PDB entry 7MI5 | electron microscopy, 3.57 A resolution | chains C and D of the 8 polymer chains in the assembly

[Chain C (and D)]
Protein: CRISPR-associated exonuclease Cas4/endonuclease Cas1 fusion
Source organism: Geobacter sulfurreducens
Notes: EC 3.1.-.-, 3.1.12.1; chain D of this document is another copy of the same molecule, construct and numbering; everything in this record applies to it too
UniProtKB: Q74H36 (CS4F1_GEOSL); residue numbers follow UniProt; this construct covers 1-559
Sequence (559 residues; each row starts with the number of its first residue):
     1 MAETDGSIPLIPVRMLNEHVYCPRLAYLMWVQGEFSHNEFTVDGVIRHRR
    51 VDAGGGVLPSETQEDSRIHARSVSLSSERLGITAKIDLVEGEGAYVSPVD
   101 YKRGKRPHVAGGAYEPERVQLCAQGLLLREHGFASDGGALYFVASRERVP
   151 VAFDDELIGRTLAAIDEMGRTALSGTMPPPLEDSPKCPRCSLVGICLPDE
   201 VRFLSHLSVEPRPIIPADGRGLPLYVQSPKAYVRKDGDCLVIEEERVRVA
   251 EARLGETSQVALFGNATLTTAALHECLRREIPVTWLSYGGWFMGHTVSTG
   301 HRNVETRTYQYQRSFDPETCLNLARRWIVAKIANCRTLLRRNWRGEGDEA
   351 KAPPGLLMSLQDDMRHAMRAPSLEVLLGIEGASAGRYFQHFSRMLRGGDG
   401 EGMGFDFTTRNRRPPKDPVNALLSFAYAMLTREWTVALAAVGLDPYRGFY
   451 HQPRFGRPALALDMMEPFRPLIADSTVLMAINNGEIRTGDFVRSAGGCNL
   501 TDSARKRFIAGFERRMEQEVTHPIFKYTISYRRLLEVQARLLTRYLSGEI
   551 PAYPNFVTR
Unresolved in the structure: 1-196, 559 (chain D: 1-218, 559)
UniProt features mapped onto this chain:
  - binding site ([4Fe-4S] cluster): Cys22, Cys187, Cys190, Cys196
  - binding site (Mn(2+)): Asp87, Asp100, Glu380, His451, Glu466
What the authors report for this chain:
  - specificity-determining residues: Glu18
  - specificity-determining residues: Arg14, Leu25, Leu192 (by similarity / conservation)
  - mutagenesis - H48G, D100A: decreased catalytic activity
  - mutagenesis - S191A: decreased catalytic activity on Gsu-PAM
  - mutagenesis - E18Y: abolished catalytic activity on both PAMs

[How chain C and chain D interact]
Residue-residue contacts (33; chain C residue first):
  Gly264(C) - His274(D)
  Asn265(C) - Thr270(D)  hydrogen bond
  Ala266(C) - Thr270(D)
  Thr270(C) - Ala266(D)  hydrogen bond (side chain-backbone)
  Thr270(C) - Trp285(D)
  Leu273(C) - Trp285(D)  hydrophobic
  His274(C) - Met293(D)
  Leu277(C) - Met293(D)
  Trp285(C) - Thr296(D)
  Phe292(C) - Thr299(D)  hydrogen bond (backbone-side chain)
  Met293(C) - His274(D)
  Met293(C) - Ser298(D)
  Met293(C) - Thr299(D)  hydrogen bond (backbone-backbone)
  Gly294(C) - Val297(D)
  His295(C) - Thr296(D)
  His295(C) - Val297(D)  hydrogen bond (backbone-backbone)
  Thr296(C) - His295(D)  hydrogen bond (side chain-backbone)
  Val297(C) - Val297(D)  hydrophobic
  Thr299(C) - Tyr446(D)  hydrogen bond (backbone-side chain)
  Arg302(C) - Tyr446(D)
  Arg302(C) - Gly456(D)
  Val304(C) - Arg454(D)
  Arg307(C) - Asp444(D)  salt bridge
  Tyr311(C) - Tyr311(D)  hydrophobic
  Phe315(C) - Gln312(D)
  Asp444(C) - Arg307(D)  salt bridge
  Tyr446(C) - Thr299(D)
  Tyr446(C) - Val304(D)  hydrophobic
  Arg447(C) - Thr308(D)
  Pro453(C) - His301(D)
  Phe455(C) - Thr299(D)
  Phe455(C) - Gly300(D)
  Gly456(C) - Thr299(D)  hydrogen bond (backbone-backbone)
Other interface residues (no listed pair), chain C (30 interface residues in all): Thr267, Arg278, Gln312, Arg454
Other interface residues (no listed pair), chain D (29 interface residues in all): Asn265, Leu273, Leu277, Glu280, Leu286, Phe292, Gly294, Phe315

[Overview]
30 residues of chain C and 29 residues of chain D are in contact, with 8 hydrogen bonds and 2 salt bridges.
Among the polar pairs are Arg307(C)-Asp444(D), Asn265(C)-Thr270(D) and Thr270(C)-Ala266(D). The paper reports
that H48G and D100A of chain C reduce catalytic activity; specificity determinants Glu18(C), Arg14(C) and
Leu25(C) among others; 4 substitutions were tested in all.
Chain C and chain D are both CRISPR-associated exonuclease Cas4/endonuclease Cas1 fusion (Geobacter
sulfurreducens); the structure, Asymmetrical PAM-Non PAM prespacer bound Cas4/Cas1/Cas2 complex, was
determined by electron microscopy (same publication as 7MI4, 7MI9, 7MIB and 7MID).
